PDB entry 7ARB | electron microscopy, 3.41 A resolution | chains x and z of the 47 polymer chains in the assembly

Chain x:
Molecule: Gamma carbonic anhydrase-like 2, mitochondrial
From: Arabidopsis thaliana
UniProt: Q9SMN1 (GCAL2_ARATH); numbering as in UniProt (aligned over 1-256)
Sequence (256 residues; each row starts with the number of its first residue):
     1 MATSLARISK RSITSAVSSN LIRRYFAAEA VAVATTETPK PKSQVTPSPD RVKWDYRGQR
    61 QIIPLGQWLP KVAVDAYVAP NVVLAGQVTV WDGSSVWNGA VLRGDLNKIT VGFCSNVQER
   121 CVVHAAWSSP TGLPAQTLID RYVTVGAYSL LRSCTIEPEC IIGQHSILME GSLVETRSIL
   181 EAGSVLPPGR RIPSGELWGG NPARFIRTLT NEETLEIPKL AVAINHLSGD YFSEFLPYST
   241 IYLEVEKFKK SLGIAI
Not modelled in the structure: 1-40, 255-256
Curated features (UniProtKB/Swiss-Prot):
  - binding site (substrate): Arg103 to Asp105, Gln118, Glu119, Arg152, Gln164, Tyr231
  - binding site (Zn(2+)): His124

Chain z:
Molecule: Gamma carbonic anhydrase 1, mitochondrial
From: Arabidopsis thaliana
Notes: EC 4.2.1.-
UniProt: Q9FWR5 (GCA1_ARATH); numbering as in UniProt (aligned over 1-275)
Sequence (275 residues; row label = number of the first residue in the row):
     1 MGTLGRAFYS VGFWIRETGQ ALDRLGCRLQ GKNYFREQLS RHRTLMNVFD KAPIVDKEAF
    61 VAPSASVIGD VHIGRGSSIW YGCVLRGDVN TVSVGSGTNI QDNSLVHVAK SNLSGKVHPT
   121 IIGDNVTIGH SAVLHGCTVE DETFIGMGAT LLDGVVVEKH GMVAAGALVR QNTRIPSGEV
   181 WGGNPARFLR KLTDEEIAFI SQSATNYSNL AQAHAAENAK PLNVIEFEKV LRKKHALKDE
   241 EYDSMLGIVR ETPPELNLPN NILPDKETKR PSNVN
Not modelled in the structure: 1, 235-275
Bound ions: Zn2+: His130 (shared with 2 residues of chain y)
Small-molecule neighbours:
  - 1,2-dicaproyl-sn-phosphatidyl-L-serine (PSF): Ala21, Leu22, Arg24, Arg28
  - Phosphatidylinositol (T7X): Leu22, Leu25, Arg28, Leu29
Curated features (UniProtKB/Swiss-Prot):
  - binding site (substrate): Arg86 to Asp88, Gln101, Asp102, Asn209
  - binding site (Zn(2+)): His107, His130, His135
Reported in the primary citation:
  - Zn2+ coordination: His130

Interface between chain x and chain z:
Residue-residue contacts (95):
  Pro49(x) with Lys229(z)
  Arg51(x) with Glu226(z); Lys229(z)
  Val52(x) with Glu226(z); Val230(z), hydrophobic
  Lys53(x) with Glu226(z), hydrogen bond (backbone-side chain)
  Trp54(x) with Leu222(z); Asn223(z); Phe227(z), hydrophobic
  Asp55(x) with Val230(z)
  Tyr56(x) with Glu37(z), hydrogen bond; Phe227(z), hydrophobic; Val230(z), hydrophobic; Leu231(z)
  Arg57(x) with Glu37(z); Leu39(z); Ser40(z), hydrogen bond (backbone-backbone); Val230(z)
  Gln59(x) with Ser40(z)
  Arg60(x) with Gln38(z)
  Pro80(x) with Arg41(z); His42(z)
  Asn81(x) with His42(z)
  Trp97(x) with Lys110(z)
  Asn98(x) with Ser66(z); Ile68(z)
  Gln118(x) with Lys110(z), hydrogen bond
  Glu119(x) with Val84(z); Arg86(z), salt bridge; Leu105(z); Lys110(z), salt bridge
  Arg120(x) with Gly82(z), hydrogen bond (side chain-backbone); Val84(z); Asn103(z), hydrogen bond
  Ala147(x) with Leu105(z), hydrophobic
  Tyr148(x) with Asn103(z), hydrogen bond (side chain-backbone); Ser104(z); Leu105(z); Ser131(z); Val133(z), hydrophobic
  Gln164(x) with His107(z), hydrogen bond; Val133(z); His135(z); Leu152(z)
  His165(x) with Ser131(z); Val133(z); Gly148(z); Thr150(z), hydrogen bond
  Glu181(x) with Arg170(z), salt bridge
  Ala182(x) with Leu168(z)
  Gly183(x) with Leu168(z); Asn184(z), hydrogen bond (backbone-side chain)
  Glu216(x) with Leu113(z)
  Lys219(x) with Leu113(z)
  Leu220(x) with Ser111(z); Leu113(z)
  Ala223(x) with Ser111(z)
  Leu227(x) with Asp88(z); Lys110(z)
  Asp230(x) with Val48(z)
  Tyr231(x) with Met46(z), hydrophobic; Val48(z); Ile68(z); Arg86(z); Asp88(z), hydrogen bond
  Ser233(x) with Phe13(z)
  Glu234(x) with Tyr9(z); Phe13(z); Asn47(z); Phe49(z), hydrogen bond (side chain-backbone)
  Phe235(x) with Arg41(z); Met46(z), hydrophobic
  Leu236(x) with Glu17(z); Gln20(z); Arg41(z), hydrogen bond (backbone-side chain)
  Pro237(x) with Glu17(z); Arg41(z)
  Tyr238(x) with Gln20(z); Arg24(z); Arg36(z), hydrogen bond
  Ser239(x) with Arg41(z)
  Thr240(x) with Gln20(z)
  Ile241(x) with Leu39(z), hydrophobic; Ser40(z)
  Tyr242(x) with Arg24(z); Tyr34(z), hydrophobic; Phe35(z), hydrophobic; Leu39(z)
  Leu243(x) with Asp23(z)
  Glu246(x) with Tyr34(z)
  Phe248(x) with Phe227(z), hydrophobic
  Lys249(x) with Phe227(z); Leu231(z)
  Leu252(x) with Val224(z), hydrophobic; Phe227(z), hydrophobic
Other interface residues (no listed pair), chain x (51 interface residues in all): Asp50, Gly58, Ile62, Ile224, Val245
Other interface residues (no listed pair), chain z (55 interface residues in all): Arg16, Arg43, Ser64, Ala132, Ala149, Lys233

Overview:
51 residues of chain x and 55 residues of chain z are in contact; the contacts include 14 hydrogen bonds and 3
salt bridges. Polar contacts include Glu119(x)-Arg86(z), Glu119(x)-Lys110(z) and Glu181(x)-Arg170(z). Chain z
binds Phosphatidylinositol and 1,2-dicaproyl-sn-phosphatidyl-L-serine. From the paper: Zn2+ coordination by
His130(z).
Here chain x is Gamma carbonic anhydrase-like 2, mitochondrial and chain z is Gamma carbonic anhydrase 1,
mitochondrial, both from Arabidopsis thaliana. Entry 7ARB (Cryo-EM structure of Arabidopsis thaliana Complex-I
(complete composition)) was determined by electron microscopy (same publication as 7AQQ, 7AQR, 7AQW, 7AR7,
7AR8, 7AR9, 7ARC and 7ARD).
